PDB entry 3RMY | X-ray diffraction, 2.30 A resolution | chain A

== Chain A ==
Molecule: Botulinum neurotoxin type D
From: Clostridium botulinum
Notes: fragment: Receptor Binding Domain
UniProt: P19321 (BXD_CLOBO); numbering as in UniProt (aligned over 862-1276)
Chain sequence (415 residues; numbered 862 to 1276; the number before each row is that of its first residue):
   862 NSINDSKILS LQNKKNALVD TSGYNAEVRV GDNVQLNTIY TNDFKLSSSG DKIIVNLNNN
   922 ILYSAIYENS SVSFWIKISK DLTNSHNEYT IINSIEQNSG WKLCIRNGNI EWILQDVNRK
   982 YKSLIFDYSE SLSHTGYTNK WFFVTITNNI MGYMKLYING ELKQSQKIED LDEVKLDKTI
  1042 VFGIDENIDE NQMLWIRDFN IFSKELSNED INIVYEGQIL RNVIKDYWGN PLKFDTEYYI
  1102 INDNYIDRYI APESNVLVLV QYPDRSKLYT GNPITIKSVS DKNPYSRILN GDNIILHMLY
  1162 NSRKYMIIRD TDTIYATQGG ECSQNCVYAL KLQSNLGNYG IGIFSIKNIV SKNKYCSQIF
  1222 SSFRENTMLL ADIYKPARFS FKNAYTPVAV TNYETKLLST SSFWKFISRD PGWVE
Not modelled in the structure: 923-925, 1178-1182, 1237-1242
Construct notes: engineered mutation A1238 (Trp in P19321)
UniProt features mapped onto this chain:
  - region: Y1235 to P1237, R1239 to A1245 (Ganglioside-binding loop)
  - motif: T1252 to E1255 (Host ganglioside-binding motif)
  - binding site (N-acetyl-beta-neuraminate): T1172, D1173, K1192, R1239
  - natural variant: Q1122 (Q1122R: In strain: CB16)
  - mutagenesis: K1192 (K1192A: Decreased binding of heavy chain (HC) to synaptosomes. Significantly decreased HC binding, whole toxin is dramatically less neurotoxic; when associated with A-1239), D1233 (D1233A: Significantly decreased binding of heavy chain (HC) to synaptosomes, whole toxin is significantly less neurotoxic ...), Y1235 (Y1235A: Significantly decreased binding of heavy chain to synaptosomes, whole toxin is significantly less neurotoxic ...), R1239 (R1239A: Significantly decreased binding of heavy chain (HC) to synaptosomes, whole toxin is dramatically less neurotoxic ...), F1240 (F1240A: Significantly decreased binding of heavy chain to synaptosomes, whole toxin is dramatically less neurotoxic ...), F1242 (F1242S: Significantly decreased binding of heavy chain to synaptosomes, whole toxin is dramatically less neurotoxic ...), N1244 (N1244A: Significantly decreased binding of heavy chain to synaptosomes, whole toxin is significantly less neurotoxic), Y1246 (Y1246A/S/W: Significantly decreased binding of heavy chain to synaptosomes, whole toxin is significantly less neurotoxic), V1251 (V1251F: Significantly decreased binding of heavy chain to synaptosomes, whole toxin is significantly less neurotoxic), N1253 (N1253A: Significantly decreased binding of heavy chain to synaptosomes), K1257 (K1257A: Decreased binding of heavy chain to synaptosomes), S1262 (S1262F: Decreased binding of heavy chain to synaptosomes)
Cystine bridges: C1183-C1187
Reported in the primary citation:
  - mutagenesis - W1238A: abolished binding to gangliosides
  - mutagenesis - W1238A: abolished binding to neurons
  - mutagenesis - W1238A: decreased stability
  - mutagenesis - R1239A (8-fold): decreased binding to GT1b

== In short ==
UniProt lists 4 N-acetyl-beta-neuraminate-binding residues and 12 mutagenesis sites. From the paper: W1238A
abolishes binding to gangliosides; W1238A abolishes binding to neurons.
Chain A is Botulinum neurotoxin type D (Clostridium botulinum); the structure, Crystal structure of HCR/D
W1238A mutant, was determined by X-ray diffraction, deposited together with 3RMX.
